Entry 5VHN (electron microscopy, 7.30 A resolution (low resolution: residue-level contacts below are approximate; hydrogen-bond / salt-bridge calls are withheld)); this record covers chains A and B of the 8 polymer chains in the assembly.

[Chain A]
Molecule: 26S proteasome regulatory subunit 7
From: Homo sapiens
Reference sequence: P35998 (PRS7_HUMAN); numbering as in UniProt (aligned over 159-424)
Chain sequence (266 residues; row label = number of the first residue in the row):
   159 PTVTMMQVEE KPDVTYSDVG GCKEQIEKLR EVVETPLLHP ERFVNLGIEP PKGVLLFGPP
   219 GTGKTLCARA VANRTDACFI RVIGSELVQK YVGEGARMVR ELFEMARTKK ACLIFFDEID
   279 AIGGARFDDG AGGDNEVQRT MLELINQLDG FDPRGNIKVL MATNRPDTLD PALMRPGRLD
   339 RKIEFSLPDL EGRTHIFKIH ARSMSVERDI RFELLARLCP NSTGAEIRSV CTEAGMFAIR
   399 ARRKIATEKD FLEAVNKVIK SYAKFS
Disordered / not traced: 283-290
UniProt features mapped onto this chain:
  - binding site (ATP): Gly-216 to Thr-223
  - modified residue: Lys-422 (N6-acetyllysine)

[Chain B]
Molecule: 26S proteasome regulatory subunit 4
From: Homo sapiens
Reference sequence: P62191 (PRS4_HUMAN); numbering as in UniProt (aligned over 167-432)
Chain sequence (266 residues; row label = number of the first residue in the row):
   167 TDPLVTVMKV EKAPQETYAD IGGLDNQIQE IKESVELPLT HPEYYEEMGI KPPKGVILYG
   227 PPGTGKTLLA KAVANQTSAT FLRVVGSELI QKYLGDGPKL VRELFRVAEE HAPSIVFIDE
   287 IDAIGTKRYD SNSGGEREIQ RTMLELLNQL DGFDSRGDVK VIMATNRIET LDPALIRPGR
   347 IDRKIEFPLP DEKTKKRIFQ IHTSRMTLAD DVTLDDLIMA KDDLSGADIK AICTEAGLMA
   407 LRERRMKVTN EDFKKSKENV LYKKQE
Disordered / not traced: 167, 293-300
UniProt features mapped onto this chain:
  - binding site (ATP): Gly-226 to Thr-233
  - modified residue: Lys-258 (N6-acetyllysine)
  - cross-link: Lys-237 (Glycyl lysine isopeptide (Lys-Gly) (interchain with G-Cter in ubiquitin))
  - natural variant: Ile-328 (I328T: In BKAH; uncertain significance)

[Chain A / chain B interface]
Residue-residue contacts (31; chain A residue first):
  Thr-160(A) with Arg-268(B)
  Met-164(A) with Phe-319(B); Asp-320(B)
  Gln-165(A) with Phe-319(B)
  Val-166(A) with Phe-319(B)
  Glu-167(A) with Phe-319(B)
  Arg-239(A) with Phe-319(B)
  Glu-244(A) with Asn-314(B)
  Gln-247(A) with Glu-311(B)
  Lys-248(A) with Arg-307(B)
  Ser-361(A) with Met-214(B)
  Met-362(A) with Met-214(B); Ile-216(B)
  Ser-363(A) with Met-214(B)
  Thr-390(A) with Ile-347(B)
  Glu-391(A) with Asp-348(B); Arg-349(B)
  Met-394(A) with Glu-196(B); Ser-200(B); Asp-348(B)
  Phe-395(A) with Arg-349(B)
  Ile-397(A) with Glu-199(B); Leu-203(B)
  Arg-398(A) with Asn-192(B); Glu-196(B); Glu-199(B)
  Arg-400(A) with Glu-199(B); His-207(B)
  Arg-401(A) with Tyr-210(B)
  Lys-402(A) with Tyr-210(B); Met-214(B)
Interface residues without a listed pair, chain A (24 interface residues in all): Arg-360, Lys-415, Tyr-420
Interface residues without a listed pair, chain B (21 interface residues in all): Glu-213, Glu-304, Arg-346

[In short]
24 residues of chain A and 21 residues of chain B are in contact. UniProt lists 8 ATP-binding residues on
chain A; 8 ATP-binding residues on chain B.
Here chain A is 26S proteasome regulatory subunit 7 and chain B is 26S proteasome regulatory subunit 4, both
from Homo sapiens. Entry 5VHN (Conformational Landscape of the p28-Bound Human Proteasome Regulatory Particle)
was determined by electron microscopy, deposited together with 5VGZ, 5VHF, 5VHH, 5VHI, 5VHJ, 5VHM and 5
further entries.
